1B2F - chains A and B; structure by X-ray diffraction, 1.90 A resolution.

# Chain A
Name: Protein (insulin A chain)
Organism: Sus scrofa
Reference sequence: P01315 (INS_PIG); residues 1-21 here correspond to UniProt positions 88-108 (UniProt number = residue number + 87)
Chain sequence (21 residues; row label = number of the first residue in the row):
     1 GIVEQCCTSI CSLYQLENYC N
Disulfide bonds: Cys6-Cys11

# Chain B
Name: Protein (insulin B chain)
Organism: Sus scrofa
Reference sequence: P01315 (INS_PIG); residues 1-30 here correspond to UniProt positions 25-54 (UniProt number = residue number + 24)
Chain sequence (30 residues; numbered 1 to 30; the number before each row is that of its first residue):
     1 FVNQHLCGSH LVEALYLVCG ERGFFYTPKA

# Interface between chain A and chain B
Residue-residue contacts (41):
  Gly1(A) with Ala30(B)
  Ile2(A) with Leu11(B), hydrophobic; Leu15(B), hydrophobic; Thr27(B)
  Val3(A) with Pro28(B)
  Cys6(A) with Gln4(B); His5(B); Leu6(B), hydrogen bond (backbone-backbone); Leu11(B), hydrophobic
  Cys7(A) with His5(B), hydrogen bond (backbone-side chain); Leu6(B); Cys7(B), disulfide
  Thr8(A) with His5(B)
  Ser9(A) with His5(B), hydrogen bond (backbone-side chain)
  Ile10(A) with Asn3(B); Gln4(B); His5(B)
  Cys11(A) with Val2(B); Asn3(B); Gln4(B), hydrogen bond (backbone-backbone)
  Ser12(A) with Val2(B); Asn3(B)
  Leu13(A) with Val2(B); Val18(B), hydrophobic
  Leu16(A) with Val2(B), hydrophobic; Leu11(B), hydrophobic; Leu15(B); Val18(B), hydrophobic
  Glu17(A) with Val18(B); Arg22(B), salt bridge
  Asn18(A) with Phe25(B)
  Tyr19(A) with Leu15(B), hydrophobic; Phe24(B); Phe25(B), hydrogen bond (backbone-backbone)
  Cys20(A) with Cys19(B), disulfide; Arg22(B); Gly23(B)
  Asn21(A) with Arg22(B); Gly23(B), hydrogen bond (backbone-backbone); Phe24(B), hydrogen bond (side chain-backbone); Phe25(B)
Also at the interface, not in a pair above, chain B (19 interface residues in all): Ala14, Tyr26
Cross-chain cystine bridges: Cys7(A)-Cys7(B), Cys20(A)-Cys19(B)

# Overview
Chain A and chain B form an interface of 17 and 19 residues respectively; the contacts include 2 disulfide
bonds, 7 hydrogen bonds and 1 salt bridge. Polar contacts include Glu17(A)-Arg22(B), Cys7(A)-His5(B) and
Ser9(A)-His5(B).
Here chain A is Protein (insulin A chain) and chain B is Protein (insulin B chain), both from Sus scrofa.
Entry 1B2F (Ph affects glu B13 switching and sulfate binding in cubic insulin crystals (ph 6.98 coordinates))
was determined by X-ray diffraction together with 1B17, 1B18, 1B19, 1B2A, 1B2B, 1B2C and 3 further entries
from the same study.
